Entry 7BSI (electron microscopy, 4.10 A resolution (low resolution: residue-level contacts below are approximate; hydrogen-bond / salt-bridge calls are withheld)); this record covers chains S and 6 of the 47 polymer chains in the assembly.

Chain S:
Protein: Major capsid protein
From: Epstein-Barr virus (strain B95-8)
Reference sequence: P03226 (MCP_EBVB9); residues 1-1381 here = UniProt positions 1-1381
Sequence (1381 residues; row label = number of the first residue in the row):
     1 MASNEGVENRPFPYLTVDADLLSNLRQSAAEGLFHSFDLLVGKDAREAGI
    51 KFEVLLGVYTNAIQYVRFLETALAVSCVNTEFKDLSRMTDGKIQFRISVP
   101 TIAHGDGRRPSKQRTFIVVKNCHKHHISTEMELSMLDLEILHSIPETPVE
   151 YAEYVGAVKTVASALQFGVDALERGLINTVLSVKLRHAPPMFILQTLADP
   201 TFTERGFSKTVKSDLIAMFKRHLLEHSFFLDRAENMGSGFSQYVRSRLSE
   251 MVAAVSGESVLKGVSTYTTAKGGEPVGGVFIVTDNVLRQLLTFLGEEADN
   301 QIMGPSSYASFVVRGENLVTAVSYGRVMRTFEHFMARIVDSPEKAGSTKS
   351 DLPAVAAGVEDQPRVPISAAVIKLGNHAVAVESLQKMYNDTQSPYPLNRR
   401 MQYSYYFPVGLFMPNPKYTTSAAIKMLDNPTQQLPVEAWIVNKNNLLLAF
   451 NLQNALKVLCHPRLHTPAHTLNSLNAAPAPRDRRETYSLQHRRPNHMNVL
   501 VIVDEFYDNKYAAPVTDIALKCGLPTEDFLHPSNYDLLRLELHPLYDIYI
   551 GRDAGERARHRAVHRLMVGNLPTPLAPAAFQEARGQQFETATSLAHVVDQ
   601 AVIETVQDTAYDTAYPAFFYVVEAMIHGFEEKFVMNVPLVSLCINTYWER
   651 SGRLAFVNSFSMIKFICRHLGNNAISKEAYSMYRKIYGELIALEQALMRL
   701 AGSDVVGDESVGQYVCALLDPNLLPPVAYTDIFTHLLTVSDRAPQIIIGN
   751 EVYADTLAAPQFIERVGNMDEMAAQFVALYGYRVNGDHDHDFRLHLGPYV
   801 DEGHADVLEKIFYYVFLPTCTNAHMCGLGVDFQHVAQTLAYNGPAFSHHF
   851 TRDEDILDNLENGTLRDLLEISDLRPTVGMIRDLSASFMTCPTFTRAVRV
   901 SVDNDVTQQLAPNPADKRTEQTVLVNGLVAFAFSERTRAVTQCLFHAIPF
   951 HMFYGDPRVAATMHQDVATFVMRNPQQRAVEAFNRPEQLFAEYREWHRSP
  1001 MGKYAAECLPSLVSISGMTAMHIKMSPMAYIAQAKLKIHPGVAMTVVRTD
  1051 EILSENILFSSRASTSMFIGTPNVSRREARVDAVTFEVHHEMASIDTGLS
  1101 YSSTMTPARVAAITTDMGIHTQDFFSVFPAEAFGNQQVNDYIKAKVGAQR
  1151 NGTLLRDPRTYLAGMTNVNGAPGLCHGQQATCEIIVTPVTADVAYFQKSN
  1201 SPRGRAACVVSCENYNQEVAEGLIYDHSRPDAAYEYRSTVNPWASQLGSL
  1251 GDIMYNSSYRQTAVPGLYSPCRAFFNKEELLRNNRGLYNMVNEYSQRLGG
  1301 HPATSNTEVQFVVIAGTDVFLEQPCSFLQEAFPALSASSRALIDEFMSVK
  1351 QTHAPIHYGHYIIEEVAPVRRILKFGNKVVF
Disordered / not traced: 1-4, 345-363, 1149-1173

Chain 6:
Protein: Triplex capsid protein 2
From: Epstein-Barr virus (strain B95-8)
Reference sequence: P25214 (TRX2_EBVB9); numbering as in UniProt (aligned over 1-301)
Sequence (301 residues; each row starts with the number of its first residue):
     1 MDLKVVVSLSSRLYTDEIAKMQQRIGCILPLASTHGTQNVQGLGLGQVYS
    51 LETVPDYVSMYNYLSDCTLAVLDEVSVDSLILTKIVPGQTYAIKNKYQPF
   101 FQWHGTGSLSVMPPVFGREHATVKLESNDVDIVFPMVLPTPIAEEVLQKI
   151 LLFNVYSRVVMQAPGNADMLDVHMHLGSVSYLGHHYELALPEVPGPLGLA
   201 LLDNLSLYFCIMVTLLPRASMRLVRGLIRHEHHDLLNLFQEMVPDEIARI
   251 DLDDLSVADDLSRMRVMMTYLQSLASLFNLGPRLATAAYSQETLTATCWL
   301 R
Disordered / not traced: 160-171

Interface between chain S and chain 6:
Contacting residue pairs (36):
  Thr89(S) with Val77(6)
  Asp90(S) with Arg12(6)
  Gly91(S) with Arg12(6); Val77(6)
  Lys92(S) with Arg12(6)
  Asn121(S) with Arg12(6)
  Cys122(S) with Asp78(6)
  Lys124(S) with Ser8(6)
  His126(S) with Val6(6); Thr37(6)
  Ser128(S) with Gly36(6); Thr37(6)
  Arg186(S) with Ser10(6)
  Ser1075(S) with Asp2(6)
  Arg1076(S) with Asp2(6)
  Arg1077(S) with Met1(6); Asp2(6); Lys4(6); Val5(6); Thr34(6); His35(6); Gly36(6); Lys84(6)
  Ala1079(S) with Met1(6)
  Glu1087(S) with Gly36(6)
  His1089(S) with Val6(6); Thr37(6)
  Ser1257(S) with Glu52(6)
  Arg1260(S) with Glu52(6)
  Gln1261(S) with Leu51(6); Glu52(6); Thr53(6); Val54(6)
  Pro1265(S) with Thr53(6)
  Ala1315(S) with Gln41(6)
  Thr1317(S) with Gln41(6)
Also at the interface, not in a pair above, chain S (28 interface residues in all): Glu130, Glu1078, Asn1256, Ala1263, Asn1276, Glu1293
Also at the interface, not in a pair above, chain 6 (22 interface residues in all): Asn39, Asp129

Summary:
28 residues of chain S face 22 of chain 6 across their interface.
Chain S is Major capsid protein and chain 6 is Triplex capsid protein 2, both from Epstein-Barr virus (strain
B95-8); the structure, Epstein-Barr virus, one asymmetric unit structure of the icosahedral tegumented capsid,
was determined by electron microscopy (same publication as 7BQT, 7BQX, 7BR7 and 7BR8).
